PDB entry 7MLJ | X-ray diffraction, 3.75 A resolution | chains C and F of the 9 polymer chains in the assembly

== Chain C ==
Molecule: DNA-directed RNA polymerase subunit beta
From: Thermus thermophilus (strain HB8 / ATCC 27634 / DSM 579)
Notes: EC 2.7.7.6
Reference sequence: Q8RQE9 (RPOB_THET8); residues 1-1119 here = UniProt positions 1-1119
Chain sequence (1119 residues; row label = number of the first residue in the row):
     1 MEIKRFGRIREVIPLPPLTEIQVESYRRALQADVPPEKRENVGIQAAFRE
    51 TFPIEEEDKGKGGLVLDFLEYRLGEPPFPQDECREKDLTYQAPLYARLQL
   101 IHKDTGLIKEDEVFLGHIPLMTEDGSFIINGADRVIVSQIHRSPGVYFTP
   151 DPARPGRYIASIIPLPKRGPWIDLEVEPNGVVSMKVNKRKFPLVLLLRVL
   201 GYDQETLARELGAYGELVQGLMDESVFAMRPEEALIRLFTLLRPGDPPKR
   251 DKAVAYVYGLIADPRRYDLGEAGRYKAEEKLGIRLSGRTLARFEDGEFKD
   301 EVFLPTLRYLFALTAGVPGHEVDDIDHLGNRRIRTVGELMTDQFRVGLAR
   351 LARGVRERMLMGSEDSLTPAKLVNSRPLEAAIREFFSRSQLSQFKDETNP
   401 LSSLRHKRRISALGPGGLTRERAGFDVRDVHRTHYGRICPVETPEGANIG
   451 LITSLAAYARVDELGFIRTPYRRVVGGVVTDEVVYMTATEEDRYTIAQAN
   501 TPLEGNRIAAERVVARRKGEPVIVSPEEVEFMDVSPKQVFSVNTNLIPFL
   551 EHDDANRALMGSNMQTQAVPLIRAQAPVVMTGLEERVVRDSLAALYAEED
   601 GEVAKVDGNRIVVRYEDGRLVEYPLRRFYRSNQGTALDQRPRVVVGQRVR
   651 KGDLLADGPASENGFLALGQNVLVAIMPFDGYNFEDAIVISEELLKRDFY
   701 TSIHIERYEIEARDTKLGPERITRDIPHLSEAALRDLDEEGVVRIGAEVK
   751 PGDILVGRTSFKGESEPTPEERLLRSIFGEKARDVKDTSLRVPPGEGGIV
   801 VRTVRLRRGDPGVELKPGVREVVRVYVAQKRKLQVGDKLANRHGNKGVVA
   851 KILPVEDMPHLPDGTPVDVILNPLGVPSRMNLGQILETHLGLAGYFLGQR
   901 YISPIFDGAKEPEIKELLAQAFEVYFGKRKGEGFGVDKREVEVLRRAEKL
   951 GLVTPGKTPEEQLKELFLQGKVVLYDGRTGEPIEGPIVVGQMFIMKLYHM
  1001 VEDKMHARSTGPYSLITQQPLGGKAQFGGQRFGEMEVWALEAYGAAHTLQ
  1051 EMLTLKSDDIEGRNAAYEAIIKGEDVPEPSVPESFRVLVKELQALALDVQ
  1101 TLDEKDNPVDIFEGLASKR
Disordered / not traced: 57-63, 1119

== Chain F ==
Molecule: RNA polymerase sigma factor SigA
From: Thermus thermophilus (strain HB8 / ATCC 27634 / DSM 579)
Reference sequence: Q5SKW1 (Q5SKW1_THET8); residues 1-423 here = UniProt positions 1-423
Chain sequence (443 residues; each row starts with the number of its first residue; numbers below 1 keep their minus sign (Met-19 is residue -19)):
   -19 MGSSHHHHHHSSGLVPRGSHMKKSKRKNAQAQEAQETEVLVQEEAEELPE
    31 FPEGEPDPDLEDPDLTLEDDLLDLPEEGEGLDLEEEEEDLPIPKISTSDP
    81 VRQYLHEIGQVPLLTLEEEVELARKVEEGMEAIKKLSEITGLDPDLIREV
   131 VRAKILGSARVRHIPGLKETLDPKTVEEIDQKLKSLPKEHKRYLHIAREG
   181 EAARQHLIEANLRLVVSIAKKYTGRGLSFLDLIQEGNQGLIRAVEKFEYK
   231 RRFKFSTYATWWIRQAINRAIADQARTIRIPVHMVETINKLSRTARQLQQ
   281 ELGREPTYEEIAEAMGPGWDAKRVEETLKIAQEPVSLETPIGDEKDSFYG
   331 DFIPDEHLPSPVDAATQSLLSEELEKALSKLSEREAMVLKLRKGLIDGRE
   381 HTLEEVGAFFGVTRERIRQIENKALRKLKYHESRTRKLRDFLD
Disordered / not traced: -19 to 77
Construct notes: initiating methionine (-19); expression tag (-18 to 0)
Bound ions: Mg2+: Ala292, Gly296, Trp299

== How chain C and chain F interact ==
Residue-residue contacts (77):
  Tyr95(C) - Gly283(F)
  Phe114(C) - Gln279(F)
  Phe114(C) - Gln280(F)
  Phe114(C) - Gly283(F)
  Phe114(C) - Arg284(F)
  His117(C) - Gly283(F)
  Arg243(C) - Arg82(F)
  Pro244(C) - Arg82(F)  hydrogen bond (backbone-side chain)
  Arg353(C) - Thr203(F)  hydrogen bond
  Glu357(C) - Lys201(F)
  Met361(C) - Lys201(F)
  Met361(C) - Arg244(F)
  Ala370(C) - Gln280(F)  hydrogen bond (backbone-side chain)
  Val373(C) - Gln280(F)
  Asn374(C) - Arg276(F)
  Ser375(C) - Gln279(F)  hydrogen bond
  Arg376(C) - Arg276(F)
  Arg376(C) - Gln279(F)
  Arg376(C) - Glu285(F)  salt bridge
  Glu379(C) - Gln279(F)
  Glu379(C) - Glu285(F)
  Gln390(C) - Asp323(F)
  His728(C) - Leu422(F)
  His728(C) - Asp423(F)
  Thr768(C) - Gln347(F)  hydrogen bond
  Pro769(C) - Lys373(F)
  Pro769(C) - Gly374(F)
  Pro769(C) - Leu375(F)
  Glu770(C) - Gln347(F)
  Glu770(C) - Ser351(F)  hydrogen bond
  Glu770(C) - Leu354(F)
  Arg772(C) - Lys373(F)
  Arg772(C) - Glu380(F)  salt bridge
  Leu773(C) - Leu354(F)  hydrophobic
  Leu773(C) - Leu358(F)  hydrophobic
  Leu773(C) - Leu375(F)  hydrophobic
  Leu774(C) - Leu350(F)  hydrophobic
  Leu774(C) - Leu354(F)  hydrophobic
  Leu774(C) - Leu418(F)  hydrophobic
  Arg775(C) - Leu422(F)
  Ser776(C) - Lys373(F)  hydrogen bond
  Ser776(C) - Leu405(F)
  Ile777(C) - Leu354(F)  hydrophobic
  Ile777(C) - Leu408(F)  hydrophobic
  Ile777(C) - Lys409(F)
  Ile777(C) - Leu418(F)  hydrophobic
  Phe778(C) - Glu412(F)
  Phe778(C) - Leu418(F)
  Phe778(C) - Arg419(F)
  Glu780(C) - Arg419(F)  salt bridge
  Glu780(C) - Leu422(F)
  Arg808(C) - Glu305(F)  salt bridge
  Glu814(C) - Thr287(F)
  Glu814(C) - Tyr288(F)  hydrogen bond (side chain-backbone)
  Leu815(C) - Tyr288(F)  hydrogen bond (backbone-side chain)
  Pro817(C) - Tyr288(F)
  Pro817(C) - Glu305(F)
  Pro817(C) - Lys309(F)
  Pro817(C) - Gln312(F)
  Gly818(C) - Glu305(F)  hydrogen bond (backbone-side chain)
  Tyr1013(C) - Pro334(F)
  Tyr1013(C) - Asp335(F)  hydrogen bond (backbone-backbone)
  Leu1015(C) - Ile333(F)  hydrophobic
  Leu1015(C) - Pro334(F)
  Leu1015(C) - Asp335(F)
  Gln1018(C) - Asp335(F)  hydrogen bond
  Gln1018(C) - Leu338(F)
  Leu1021(C) - Asp331(F)
  Gln1026(C) - Phe332(F)
  Ile1060(C) - Leu338(F)  hydrophobic
  Asn1064(C) - Pro341(F)
  Tyr1067(C) - Pro341(F)
  Tyr1067(C) - Val342(F)
  Tyr1067(C) - Ala345(F)  hydrophobic
  Glu1068(C) - Ser348(F)  hydrogen bond
  Ile1071(C) - Ala345(F)  hydrophobic
  Lys1072(C) - Glu352(F)  salt bridge
Other interface residues (no listed pair), chain C (50 interface residues in all): Val113, Lys816, Val819, Thr1010, Pro1012, Ser1014, Arg1063
Other interface residues (no listed pair), chain F (51 interface residues in all): Ala275, Leu308, Gly330, Ser340, Leu349, Leu369, Phe421

== In short ==
50 residues of chain C and 51 residues of chain F are in contact; the contacts include 13 hydrogen bonds and 5
salt bridges. Polar contacts include Arg376(C)-Glu285(F), Arg772(C)-Glu380(F) and Glu780(C)-Arg419(F).
Ala292(F), Gly296(F) and Trp299(F) form the Mg2+ site.
Chain C is DNA-directed RNA polymerase subunit beta and chain F is RNA polymerase sigma factor SigA, both from
Thermus thermophilus (strain HB8 / ATCC 27634 / DSM 579); the structure, Crystal structure of Thermus
thermophilus reiterative transcription complex with 4nt oligo-G RNA, was determined by X-ray diffraction
together with 7MLB, 7MLI and 7RDQ from the same study.
